PDB entry 2X5L | X-ray diffraction, 1.48 A resolution | chain A

Chain A:
Molecule: Putative cytochrome P450 125
Organism: Mycobacterium tuberculosis
Notes: EC 1.14.-.-
UniProtKB: P63709 (CP125_MYCTU); residues 17-433 here = UniProt positions 17-433
Amino-acid sequence (431 residues; each row starts with the number of its first residue):
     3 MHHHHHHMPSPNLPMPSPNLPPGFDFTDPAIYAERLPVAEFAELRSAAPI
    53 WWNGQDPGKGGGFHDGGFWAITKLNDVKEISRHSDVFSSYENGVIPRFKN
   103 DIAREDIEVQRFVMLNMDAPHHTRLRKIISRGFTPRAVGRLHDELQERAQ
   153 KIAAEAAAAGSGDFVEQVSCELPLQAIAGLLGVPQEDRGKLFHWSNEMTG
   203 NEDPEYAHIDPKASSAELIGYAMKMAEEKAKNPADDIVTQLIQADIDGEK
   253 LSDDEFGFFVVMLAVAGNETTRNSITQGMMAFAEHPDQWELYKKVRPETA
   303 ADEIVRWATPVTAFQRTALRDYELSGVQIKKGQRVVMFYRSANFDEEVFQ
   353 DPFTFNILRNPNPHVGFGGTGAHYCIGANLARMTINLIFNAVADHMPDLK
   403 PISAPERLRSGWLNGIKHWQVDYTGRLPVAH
Not modelled in the structure: 3-19
Construct notes: expression tag (3-16); engineered mutation Met17 (Val in P63709), Leu429 (Cys in P63709)
Ion coordination: heme Fe near Cys377 (its only coordinating residue here)
Ligand contacts: heme (HEM): Met116, Leu117, His124, Arg128, Phe135, Ile179, Met264, Leu265, Ala268, Gly269, Thr272, Thr273, Ser276, Val307, Pro312, Val313, Phe316, Arg318, Tyr341, Gly368, Phe369, Gly370, Gly371, Ala374, His375, Tyr376, Cys377, Ile378, Gly379, Leu382, Ala383, Ile387
From the paper describing this entry:
  - binding site for heme: Leu117, Ala268, Thr272, Val313, Phe316
  - heme coordination: Cys377

Summary:
Chain A binds heme. From the paper: a binding site for heme at Leu117, Ala268 and Thr272 among others; heme
coordination by Cys377.
Chain A is Putative cytochrome P450 125 (Mycobacterium tuberculosis); the structure, X-ray structure of the
substrate-free mycobacterium tuberculosis cytochrome P450 CYP125, alternative crystal form, was determined by
X-ray diffraction, deposited together with 2XC3 and 2XN8.
